PDB entry 1ZA4 | X-ray diffraction, 1.90 A resolution | chain A

[Chain A]
Molecule: Thrombospondin 1
Source organism: Homo sapiens
Notes: fragment: N-terminal Domain
UniProtKB: P07996 (TSP1_HUMAN); residues 1-215 here correspond to UniProt positions 19-233 (UniProt number = residue number + 18)
Amino-acid sequence (251 residues; each row starts with the number of its first residue; numbers below 1 keep their minus sign (Arg-3 is residue -3)):
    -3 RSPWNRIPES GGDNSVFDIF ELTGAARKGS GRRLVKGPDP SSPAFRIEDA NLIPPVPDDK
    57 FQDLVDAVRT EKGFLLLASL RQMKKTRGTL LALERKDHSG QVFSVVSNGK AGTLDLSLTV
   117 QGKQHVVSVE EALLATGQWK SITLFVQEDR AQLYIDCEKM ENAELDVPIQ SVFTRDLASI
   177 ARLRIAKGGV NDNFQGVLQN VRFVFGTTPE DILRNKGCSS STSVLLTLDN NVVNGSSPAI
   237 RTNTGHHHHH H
Disordered / not traced: -3 to 10, 216-247
Construct notes: modified residue (79, 156)
Modified / non-standard residues: Mse79 (selenomethionine; parent Met); Mse156 (selenomethionine; parent Met)
Reported in the primary citation:
  - contacts within the chain: Cys153-Cys214
  - binding site for sulfate ion: Arg29, Arg42, Arg77
  - binding site for n,O6-disulfo-glucosamine: Arg65, Arg171
  - conformationally variable residues (loop rearrangement, side-chain flip): Gly20 to Gly25, Arg29, Arg42, Arg77

[Overview]
The paper reports a binding site for sulfate ion at Arg29, Arg42 and Arg77; a binding site for
n,O6-disulfo-glucosamine at Arg65 and Arg171.
Chain A is Thrombospondin 1 (Homo sapiens); the structure, Crystal Structure of the Thrombospondin-1
N-terminal Domain in Complex with Arixtra, was determined by X-ray diffraction together with 1Z78 and 2ERF
from the same study.
